4O46 - chains A and G; structure by X-ray diffraction, 2.90 A resolution.

== Chain A ==
Protein: 14-3-3 protein gamma
Source organism: Homo sapiens
UniProt: P61981 (1433G_HUMAN); numbering as in UniProt (aligned over 1-247)
Sequence (256 residues; row label = number of the first residue in the row):
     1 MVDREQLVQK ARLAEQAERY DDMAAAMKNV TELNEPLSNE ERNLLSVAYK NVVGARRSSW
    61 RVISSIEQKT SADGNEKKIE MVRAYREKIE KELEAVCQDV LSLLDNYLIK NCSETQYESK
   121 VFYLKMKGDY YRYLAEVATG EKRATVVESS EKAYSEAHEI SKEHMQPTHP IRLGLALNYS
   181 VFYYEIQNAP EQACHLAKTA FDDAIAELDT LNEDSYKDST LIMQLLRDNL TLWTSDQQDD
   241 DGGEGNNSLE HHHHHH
Disordered / not traced: 1, 237-256
Sequence notes: expression tag (248-256)
UniProt features mapped onto this chain:
  - site (Interaction with phosphoserine on interacting protein): Arg57, Arg132
  - modified residue: Met1 (N-acetylmethionine), Val2 (N-acetylvaline), Ser71 (Phosphoserine), Tyr133 (Phosphotyrosine), Thr145 (Phosphothreonine), Ser215 (Phosphoserine), Thr234 (Phosphothreonine), Ser235 (Phosphoserine)

== Chain G ==
Protein: Nonstructural protein 1
UniProt: Q9YP60 (Q9YP60_9INFA); residue numbers follow UniProt; this construct covers 216-230
Sequence (15 residues; numbered 216 to 230; the number before each row is that of its first residue):
   216 PKQKRKMART ARSKV
Disordered / not traced: 216-224
Modified positions: Ser228 (phosphoserine; SEP)

== How chain A and chain G interact ==
Contacting residue pairs - 20 pairs, chain A then chain G:
  Lys50(A) - Ser228(G)
  Lys50(A) - Lys229(G)  hydrogen bond (side chain-backbone)
  Lys50(A) - Val230(G)
  Arg57(A) - Ser228(G)
  Arg132(A) - Ser228(G)
  Tyr133(A) - Ser228(G)
  Pro170(A) - Lys229(G)
  Gly174(A) - Lys229(G)
  Leu177(A) - Arg227(G)
  Leu177(A) - Ser228(G)
  Leu177(A) - Lys229(G)
  Asn178(A) - Ser228(G)
  Asn178(A) - Lys229(G)  hydrogen bond (side chain-backbone)
  Val181(A) - Arg227(G)
  Glu185(A) - Ala226(G)
  Asn229(A) - Ala226(G)
  Asn229(A) - Arg227(G)  hydrogen bond (side chain-backbone)
  Leu232(A) - Thr225(G)
  Leu232(A) - Ala226(G)
  Trp233(A) - Ala226(G)
Other interface residues (no listed pair), chain A (17 interface residues in all): Lys125, Ile171, Ile222, Leu225

== Overview ==
17 residues of chain A and 6 residues of chain G are in contact, with 3 hydrogen bonds. Polar pairs include
Lys50(A)-Lys229(G), Asn178(A)-Lys229(G) and Asn229(A)-Arg227(G).
Chain A is 14-3-3 protein gamma (Homo sapiens) and chain G is Nonstructural protein 1; the structure,
14-3-3-gamma in complex with influenza NS1 C-terminal tail phosphorylated at S228, was determined by X-ray
diffraction (same publication as 4O42 and 4NW2).
